7X2I - chains B and C of the 6 polymer chains in the assembly; structure by electron microscopy, 3.29 A resolution.

== Chain B ==
Protein: VP2
Source organism: Coxsackievirus B1
UniProtKB: A0A2S0RQC2 (A0A2S0RQC2_9ENTO); residues 1-263 here correspond to UniProt positions 70-332 (UniProt number = residue number + 69)
Amino-acid sequence (263 residues; row label = number of the first residue in the row):
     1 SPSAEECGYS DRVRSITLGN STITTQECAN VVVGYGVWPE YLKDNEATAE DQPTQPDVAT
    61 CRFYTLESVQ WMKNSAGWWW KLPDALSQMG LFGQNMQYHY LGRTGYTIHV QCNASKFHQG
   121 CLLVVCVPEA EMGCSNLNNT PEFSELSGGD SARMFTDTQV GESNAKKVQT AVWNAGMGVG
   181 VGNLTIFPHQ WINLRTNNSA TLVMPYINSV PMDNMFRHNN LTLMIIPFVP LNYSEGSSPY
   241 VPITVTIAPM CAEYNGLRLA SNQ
Not modelled in the structure: 1-9, 262-263

== Chain C ==
Protein: VP3
Source organism: Coxsackievirus B1
Notes: EC 3.4.22.29, 3.6.1.15, 3.4.22.28, 2.7.7.48
UniProtKB: L7UV52 (L7UV52_9ENTO); residues 1-238 here correspond to UniProt positions 333-570 (UniProt number = residue number + 332)
Amino-acid sequence (238 residues; each row starts with the number of its first residue):
     1 GLPVMTTPGS TQFLTSDDFQ SPSAMPQFDV TPEMQIPGRV NNLMEIAEVD SVVPVNNTED
    61 NVSSLKAYQI PVQSNSDNGK QVFGFPLQPG ANNVLNRTLL GEILNYYTHW SGSIKLTFMF
   121 CGSAMATGKF LLAYSPPGAG VPKNRKDAML GTHVIWDVGL QSSCVLCVPW ISQTHYRYVV
   181 EDEYTAAGYV TCWYQTNIVV PADVQSSCDI LCFVSACNDF SVRMLKDTPF IRQDTFYQ

== Interface between chain B and chain C ==
Pairs across the interface - 55 pairs, chain B then chain C:
  Tyr35(B) - Gly38(C)
  Val37(B) - Pro37(C)  hydrophobic
  Lys116(B) - Ser123(C)  hydrogen bond (backbone-side chain)
  Lys116(B) - Ala124(C)  hydrogen bond (backbone-backbone)
  Lys116(B) - Met125(C)
  Phe117(B) - Ala202(C)
  Phe117(B) - Asp203(C)
  Phe117(B) - Val204(C)  hydrophobic
  His118(B) - Ser123(C)
  Gln119(B) - Gly122(C)
  Gln119(B) - Ser123(C)
  Gln119(B) - Gln205(C)
  Gln119(B) - Ser207(C)
  Cys121(B) - Cys121(C)  hydrophobic
  Trp173(B) - Ser63(C)
  Trp173(B) - Ser64(C)
  Val181(B) - Leu65(C)  hydrophobic
  Val181(B) - Tyr68(C)
  Gly182(B) - Ser51(C)
  Gly182(B) - Val52(C)
  Gly182(B) - Tyr68(C)  hydrogen bond (backbone-side chain)
  Asn183(B) - Arg97(C)  hydrogen bond (side chain-backbone)
  Asn183(B) - Thr98(C)
  Asn183(B) - Leu99(C)
  Thr185(B) - Val49(C)
  Thr185(B) - Asp50(C)  hydrogen bond (side chain-backbone)
  Thr185(B) - Ser51(C)
  Ile186(B) - Ile46(C)  hydrophobic
  Ile186(B) - Leu99(C)  hydrophobic
  Trp191(B) - Val52(C)  hydrophobic
  Trp191(B) - Phe213(C)  hydrophobic
  Asn193(B) - Phe120(C)
  Arg195(B) - Phe120(C)
  Arg195(B) - Gly122(C)
  Arg195(B) - Ser123(C)  hydrogen bond (side chain-backbone)
  Arg195(B) - Ala126(C)
  Arg195(B) - Val158(C)
  Arg195(B) - Gly159(C)  hydrogen bond (side chain-backbone)
  Thr196(B) - Leu160(C)
  Thr196(B) - Ser162(C)
  Tyr206(B) - Pro37(C)
  Asn208(B) - Met34(C)
  Pro211(B) - Met34(C)  hydrophobic
  Ile226(B) - Leu65(C)  hydrophobic
  Pro227(B) - Leu65(C)
  Phe228(B) - Tyr68(C)  hydrophobic
  Phe228(B) - Gln69(C)  hydrogen bond (backbone-side chain)
  Val229(B) - Cys121(C)  hydrophobic
  Val229(B) - Asp209(C)
  Pro230(B) - Gln69(C)
  Asn232(B) - Gln205(C)
  Tyr233(B) - Gln205(C)
  Ser234(B) - Asp203(C)  hydrogen bond
  Ser234(B) - Gln205(C)
  Glu235(B) - Asp203(C)
Also at the interface, not in a pair above, chain B (35 interface residues in all): Glu46, Val172, Pro205, Ile207, Ser209, Val210
Also at the interface, not in a pair above, chain C (39 interface residues in all): Gln35, Ile36, Met119, Cys208, Leu211

== Overview ==
The interface between chain B and chain C involves 35 residues on one side and 39 on the other; the contacts
include 9 hydrogen bonds. Polar contacts include Lys116(B)-Ser123(C), Gly182(B)-Tyr68(C) and
Asn183(B)-Arg97(C).
Here chain B is VP2 and chain C is VP3, both from Coxsackievirus B1. Entry 7X2I (Cryo-EM structure of
Coxsackievirus B1 pre-A particle in complex with nAb 2E6 (CVB1-pre-A:2E6)) was determined by electron
microscopy (same publication as 7X2G, 7X2O, 7X2T, 7X2W, 7X35, 7X37 and 7 further entries).
